Entry 9EXG (X-ray diffraction, 1.74 A resolution); this record covers chains A and E of the 4 polymer chains in the assembly.

# Chain A
Name: Clathrin heavy chain
Source organism: Saccharomyces cerevisiae S288C
Reference sequence: P22137 (CLH_YEAST); residue numbers follow UniProt; this construct covers 1-369
Chain sequence (373 residues; row label = number of the first residue in the row; numbers below 1 keep their minus sign (Gly-3 is residue -3)):
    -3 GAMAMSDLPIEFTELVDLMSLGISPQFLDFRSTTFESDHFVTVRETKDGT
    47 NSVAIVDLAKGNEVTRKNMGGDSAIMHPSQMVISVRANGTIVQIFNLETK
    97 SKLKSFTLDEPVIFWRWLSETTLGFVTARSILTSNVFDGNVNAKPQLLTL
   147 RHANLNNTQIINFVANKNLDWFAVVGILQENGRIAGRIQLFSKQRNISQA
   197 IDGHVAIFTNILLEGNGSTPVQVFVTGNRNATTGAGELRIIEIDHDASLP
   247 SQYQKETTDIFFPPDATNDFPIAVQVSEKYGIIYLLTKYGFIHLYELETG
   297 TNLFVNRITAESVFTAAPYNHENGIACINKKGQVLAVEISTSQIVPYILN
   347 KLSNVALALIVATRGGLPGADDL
Unresolved in the structure: -3, 369
Sequence notes: expression tag (-3 to 0)
UniProt features mapped onto this chain:
  - region: Ser308 to Ser336 (WD40-like repeat 7)
Reported in the primary citation:
  - mutagenesis - F26A/K63E/I87D/Q89A/K98E/Q155A/Q195A/I197T/K251E, K63E/I87D/Q89A/K98E, K63E/I87D/Q89A/K98E/Q195A/I197T/K251E, Q195A/I197T/K251E: decreased binding to Epsin-2 (chain E)
  - mutagenesis - F26A/Q155A, F26A/Q155A/Q195A/I197T/K251E: unchanged binding to Epsin-2 (chain E)

# Chain E
Name: Epsin-2
Reference sequence: Q05785 (ENT2_YEAST); residues 1-7 here correspond to UniProt positions 607-613 (UniProt number = residue number + 606)
Chain sequence (7 residues; each row starts with the number of its first residue):
     1 GVSLIDL

# Interface between chain A and chain E
Pairs across the interface (20; chain A residue first):
  Lys63(A) with Asp6(E)
  Asn64(A) with Ile5(E); Asp6(E), hydrogen bond (backbone-backbone)
  Met65(A) with Leu4(E)
  Gly66(A) with Leu4(E), hydrogen bond (backbone-backbone)
  Gly67(A) with Leu4(E), hydrogen bond (backbone-backbone)
  Ile79(A) with Ile5(E), hydrophobic
  Val81(A) with Leu4(E)
  Arg82(A) with Leu4(E)
  Ala83(A) with Leu4(E), hydrophobic
  Ile87(A) with Leu4(E)
  Gln89(A) with Val2(E), hydrogen bond (side chain-backbone); Ser3(E); Leu4(E), hydrogen bond (side chain-backbone)
  Phe91(A) with Ser3(E); Ile5(E), hydrophobic; Leu7(E), hydrophobic
  Leu93(A) with Leu7(E), hydrophobic
  Lys96(A) with Leu7(E)
  Lys98(A) with Val2(E)
Other interface residues (no listed pair), chain A (16 interface residues in all): Val49
The authors on this interface:
  - pairs named by the authors: Asn64(A)-Asp6(E) (water-mediated contact)
  - interface residues, chain A: Asn64(A), Val81(A)

# Overview
16 residues of chain A and 6 residues of chain E are in contact, with 5 hydrogen bonds. Polar contacts include
Gln89(A)-Val2(E), Gln89(A)-Leu4(E) and Asn64(A)-Asp6(E). The paper describes a water-mediated contact between
Asn64(A) and Asp6(E). The paper reports that F26A/K63E/I87D/Q89A/K98E/Q155A/Q195A/I197T/K251E,
K63E/I87D/Q89A/K98E and K63E/I87D/Q89A/K98E/Q195A/I197T/K251E of chain A, among others, reduce binding to
Epsin-2 (chain E); interface residues Asn64(A) and Val81(A); 6 substitutions were tested in all.
Here chain A is Clathrin heavy chain (Saccharomyces cerevisiae S288C) and chain E is Epsin-2. Entry 9EXG
(Crystal structure of Yeast Clathrin Heavy Chain N-terminal domain bound to Epsin-2 peptide (LIDL)) was
determined by X-ray diffraction, deposited together with 9EX5, 9EXF, 9EXT and 9EYT.
